8DFO - chains H and L of the 13 polymer chains in the assembly; structure by electron microscopy, 3.10 A resolution.

[Chain H]
Name: CRISPR-associated protein, TM1801 family
Organism: Desulfovibrio vulgaris
Reference sequence: Q72WF7 (Q72WF7_DESVH); residue numbers follow UniProt; this construct covers 1-290
Sequence (290 residues; row label = number of the first residue in the row):
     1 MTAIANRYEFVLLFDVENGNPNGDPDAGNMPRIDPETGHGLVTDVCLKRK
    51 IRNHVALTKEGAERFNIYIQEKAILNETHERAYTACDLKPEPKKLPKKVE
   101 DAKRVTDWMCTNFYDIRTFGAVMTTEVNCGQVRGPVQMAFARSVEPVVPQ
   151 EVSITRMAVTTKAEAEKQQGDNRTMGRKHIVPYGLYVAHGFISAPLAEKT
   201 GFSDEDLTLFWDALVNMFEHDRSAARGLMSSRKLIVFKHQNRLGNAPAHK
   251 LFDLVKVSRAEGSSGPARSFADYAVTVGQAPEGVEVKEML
Not modelled in the structure: 167-170

[Chain L]
Molecule: 45-nt RNA strand
Organism: Desulfovibrio vulgaris
Sequence (45 nucleotides; each row starts with the number of its first residue):
     2 GGAUUGAAACGCCAUGCUCAGGCUGGCGAGUGCGCGCCACUCAUC

[How chain H and chain L interact]
Pairs across the interface - 11 pairs, chain H then chain L:
  Val-45(H) / C46(L)  sugar contact
  Lys-48(H) / C46(L)  phosphate contact
  Phe-119(H) / U45(L)  sugar contact
  Gly-120(H) / U45(L)  sugar contact
  Ala-121(H) / U45(L)  sugar contact
  Val-122(H) / U45(L)  sugar contact
  Gln-131(H) / A44(L)  sugar contact
  Val-132(H) / A44(L)  hydrogen bond to the sugar
  Arg-133(H) / A44(L)  salt bridge to the phosphate
  Arg-133(H) / U45(L)  phosphate contact
  Gln-137(H) / U45(L)  hydrogen bond to the phosphate
Interface residues without a listed pair, chain H (11 interface residues in all): Arg-49
Interface residues without a listed pair, chain L (4 interface residues in all): C43

[Summary]
11 residues of chain H and 4 residues of chain L are in contact; the contacts include 2 hydrogen bonds and 1
salt bridge. Among the polar pairs are Val-132(H)/A44(L), Gln-137(H)/U45(L) and Arg-133(H)/A44(L).
Chain H is CRISPR-associated protein, TM1801 family and chain L is a 45-nt RNA strand, both from Desulfovibrio
vulgaris; the structure, type I-C Cascade bound to AcrIC4, was determined by electron microscopy (same
publication as 8DEJ, 8DFA, 8DFS and 8DEX).
